Entry 3REY (X-ray diffraction, 3.31 A resolution); this record covers chain A.

# Chain A
Protein: Adenosine receptor A2a
Source organism: Homo sapiens
UniProtKB: P29274 (AA2AR_HUMAN); residues 1-317 here = UniProt positions 1-317
Sequence (329 residues; numbered 1 to 329; the number before each row is that of its first residue):
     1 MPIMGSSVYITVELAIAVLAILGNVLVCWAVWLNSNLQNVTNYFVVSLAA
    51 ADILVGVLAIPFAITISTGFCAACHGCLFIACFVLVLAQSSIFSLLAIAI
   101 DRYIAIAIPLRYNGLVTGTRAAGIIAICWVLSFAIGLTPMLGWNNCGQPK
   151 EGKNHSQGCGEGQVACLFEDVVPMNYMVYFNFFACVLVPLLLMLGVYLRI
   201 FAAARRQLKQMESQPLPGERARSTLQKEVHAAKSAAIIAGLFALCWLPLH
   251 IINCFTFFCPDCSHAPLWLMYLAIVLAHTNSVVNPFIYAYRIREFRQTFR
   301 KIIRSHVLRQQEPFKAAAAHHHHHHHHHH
Disordered / not traced: 1-6, 150-157, 306-329
Disulfide bonds: Cys71-Cys159, Cys74-Cys146, Cys77-Cys166, Cys259-Cys262
Construct notes: engineered mutation Leu54 (Ala in P29274), Ala88 (Thr in P29274), Ala107 (Arg in P29274), Ala122 (Lys in P29274), Ala202 (Leu in P29274), Ala235 (Leu in P29274), Ala239 (Val in P29274), Ala277 (Ser in P29274); expression tag (318-329)
Residues lining bound ligands: XAC (N-(2-aminoethyl)-2-[4-(2,6-dioxo-1,3-dipropyl-2,3,6,7-tetrahydro-1H-purin-8-yl)phenoxy]acetamide): Tyr9, Ile66, Ser67, Ile80, Ala81, Val84, Leu85, Phe168, Met177, Leu249, His250, Asn253, Leu267, Met270, Tyr271, Ile274
Swiss-Prot annotation at these positions:
  - binding site (adenosine): Glu169, Asn253, His278
  - glycosylation: Asn154 (N-linked (GlcNAc...) asparagine)
Reported in the primary citation:
  - binding site for XAC: Tyr9, Ile66, Ile80, Ala81, Val84, Leu85, Phe168, Leu249, Asn253, Leu267, Met270, Tyr271, Ile274
  - conformationally variable residues (loop rearrangement, side-chain flip): Tyr9, Phe168, Met177, His250, Tyr271

# In short
Chain A binds compound XAC. UniProt lists 3 adenosine-binding residues. The paper reports a binding site for
XAC at Tyr9, Ile66 and Ile80 among others; conformational variability at Tyr9, Phe168 and Met177 among others.
Chain A is Adenosine receptor A2a (Homo sapiens); the structure, Thermostabilised adenosine A2A receptor in
complex with XAC, was determined by X-ray diffraction together with 3PWH and 3RFM from the same study.
